6CFX - chains A and D of the 4 polymer chains in the assembly; structure by X-ray diffraction, 2.00 A resolution.

[Chain A (and D)]
Protein: UPF0335 protein ASE63_04290
From: Bosea sp. Root381
Notes: chain D of this document is another copy of the same molecule, construct and numbering; everything in this record applies to it too
UniProt: A0A0Q9HY32 (A0A0Q9HY32_9BRAD); residues 1-80 here = UniProt positions 1-80
Amino-acid sequence (80 residues; numbered 1 to 80; the number before each row is that of its first residue):
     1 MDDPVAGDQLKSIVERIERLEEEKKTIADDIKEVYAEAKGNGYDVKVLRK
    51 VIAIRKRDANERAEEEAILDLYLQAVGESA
Unresolved in the structure: 1-5, 79-80 (chain D: 1-2)

[Chain A / chain D interface]
Residue-residue contacts - 11 pairs, chain A then chain D:
  L10(A) with Y72(D), hydrophobic; V76(D), hydrophobic
  K11(A) with V76(D)
  E18(A) with S79(D)
  Y72(A) with L10(D), hydrophobic
  A75(A) with G7(D); L10(D), hydrophobic; K11(D)
  V76(A) with L10(D), hydrophobic; K11(D); V14(D), hydrophobic
Also at the interface, not in a pair above, chain A (9 interface residues in all): G7, V14, L71
Also at the interface, not in a pair above, chain D (9 interface residues in all): A6, A75

[Summary]
The chain A/chain D interface involves 9 residues from each chain.
Both chains are UPF0335 protein ASE63_04290 (Bosea sp. Root381). Entry 6CFX (Bosea sp GapR solved in the
presence of DNA) was determined by X-ray diffraction together with 6CG8 and 6CFY from the same study.
